Entry 8CQL (X-ray diffraction, 2.38 A resolution); this record covers chains E and F of the 12 polymer chains in the assembly.

# Chain E
Name: Elongin-C
Organism: Homo sapiens
UniProt: Q15369 (ELOC_HUMAN); residue numbers follow UniProt; this construct covers 17-112
Sequence (97 residues; row label = number of the first residue in the row):
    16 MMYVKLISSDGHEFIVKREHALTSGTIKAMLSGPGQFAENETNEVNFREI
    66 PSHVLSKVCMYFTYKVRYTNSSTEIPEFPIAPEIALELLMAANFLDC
Unresolved in the structure: 48-55
Differences from the reference sequence: initiating methionine (16)

# Chain F
Name: von Hippel-Lindau disease tumor suppressor
Organism: Homo sapiens
UniProt: P40337 (VHL_HUMAN); numbering as in UniProt (aligned over 54-213)
Sequence (162 residues; each row starts with the number of its first residue):
    52 GSMEAGRPRPVLRSVNSREPSQVIFCNRSPRVVLPVWLNFDGEPQPYPTL
   102 PPGTGRRIHSYRGHLWLFRDAGTHDGLLVNQTELFVPSLNVDGQPIFANI
   152 TLPVYTLKERCLQVVRSLVKPENYRRLDIVRSLYEDLEDHPNVQKDLERL
   202 TQERIAHQRMGD
Unresolved in the structure: 52-61, 205-213
Differences from the reference sequence: expression tag (52-53)
Modified positions: Cys-77 (S-(dimethylarsenic)cysteine; CAS)
UniProt features mapped onto this chain:
  - region: Thr-157 to Val-166 (Interaction with Elongin BC complex)
  - natural variant: Leu-63 (L63P: In PCC), Arg-64 (R64P: In PCC), Ser-65 (S65A: In PCC; S65L: In VHLD; S65W: In VHLD), Val-66 to Gln-73 (deletion: In VHLD), Ser-68 (S68W: In PCC and VHLD), Glu-70 (E70K: In VHLD), Val-74 (V74G: In VHLD), Ile-75 (deletion: In VHLD), Phe-76 (F76I: In VHLD; F76L: In VHLD; F76S: In VHLD; deletion: In VHLD), Asn-78 (N78H: In VHLD; N78S: In VHLD; N78T: In VHLD), Arg-79 (R79P: In VHLD), Ser-80 (S80I: In VHLD; S80N: In PCC and VHLD; S80R: In VHLD), 64 further natural variant entries in UniProt
  - mutagenesis: Tyr-98 (Y98N: No interaction with HIF1A. No HIF1A degradation)
Residues lining bound ligands: VH3 ((2S,4R)-1-[(2S)-2-[(1-fluoranylcyclopropyl)carbonylamino]-3,3-dimethyl-butanoyl]-N-[(1S)-1-[5-fluoranyl-2-methoxy-4-(4-methyl-1,3-thiazol-5-yl)phenyl]ethyl]-4-oxidanyl-pyrrolidine-2-carboxamide): Asn-67, Arg-69, Phe-76, Pro-86, Trp-88, Phe-91, Tyr-98, Pro-99, Thr-100, Leu-101, Arg-107, Ile-109, His-110, Ser-111, Tyr-112, His-115, Trp-117

# Chain E / chain F interface
Pairs across the interface - 43 pairs, chain E then chain F:
  Tyr-76(E) / Tyr-156(F)  hydrogen bond (side chain-backbone)
  Tyr-76(E) / Thr-157(F)
  Tyr-76(E) / Leu-158(F)  hydrogen bond (side chain-backbone)
  Tyr-83(E) / Val-155(F)
  Thr-84(E) / Val-155(F)
  Ser-87(E) / Gln-132(F)
  Glu-89(E) / Arg-79(F)
  Glu-89(E) / Ser-80(F)
  Ile-90(E) / Leu-153(F)
  Ile-90(E) / Val-155(F)  hydrophobic
  Glu-92(E) / Pro-81(F)
  Glu-92(E) / Arg-82(F)  salt bridge
  Glu-92(E) / Leu-153(F)
  Glu-92(E) / Arg-161(F)  salt bridge
  Phe-93(E) / Leu-158(F)  hydrophobic
  Phe-93(E) / Arg-161(F)  hydrogen bond (backbone-side chain)
  Ile-95(E) / Arg-161(F)
  Ile-95(E) / Cys-162(F)  hydrophobic
  Ile-95(E) / Val-165(F)  hydrophobic
  Pro-97(E) / Leu-169(F)  hydrophobic
  Ala-100(E) / Val-165(F)  hydrophobic
  Ala-100(E) / Val-166(F)  hydrophobic
  Leu-101(E) / Val-166(F)  hydrophobic
  Leu-101(E) / Leu-178(F)  hydrophobic
  Leu-103(E) / Leu-158(F)  hydrophobic
  Leu-103(E) / Cys-162(F)  hydrophobic
  Leu-104(E) / Lys-159(F)
  Leu-104(E) / Cys-162(F)
  Leu-104(E) / Leu-163(F)  hydrophobic
  Leu-104(E) / Leu-184(F)  hydrophobic
  Met-105(E) / Asp-179(F)
  Met-105(E) / Ile-180(F)  hydrophobic
  Met-105(E) / Leu-184(F)  hydrophobic
  Ala-107(E) / Leu-158(F)  hydrophobic
  Ala-107(E) / Lys-159(F)
  Asn-108(E) / Lys-159(F)
  Asn-108(E) / Val-181(F)
  Asn-108(E) / Ser-183(F)
  Asn-108(E) / Leu-184(F)
  Phe-109(E) / Val-181(F)  hydrophobic
  Cys-112(E) / Thr-157(F)
  Cys-112(E) / Leu-158(F)  hydrogen bond (backbone-backbone)
  Cys-112(E) / Lys-159(F)  hydrogen bond (backbone-backbone)
Interface residues without a listed pair, chain E (24 interface residues in all): Val-73, Tyr-79, Lys-80, Pro-91, Asp-111
Interface residues without a listed pair, chain F (26 interface residues in all): Pro-154, Gln-164, Asp-187

# In short
24 residues of chain E and 26 residues of chain F are in contact, with 5 hydrogen bonds and 2 salt bridges.
Polar pairs include Glu-92(E)/Arg-82(F), Glu-92(E)/Arg-161(F) and Tyr-76(E)/Tyr-156(F). Ligands of chain F:
compound VH3. UniProt lists one mutagenesis site on chain F.
Chain E is Elongin-C and chain F is von Hippel-Lindau disease tumor suppressor, both from Homo sapiens; the
structure, pVHL:EloB:EloC in complex with
(2S,4R)-N-((S)-1-(5-Fluoro-2-methoxy-4-(4-methylthiazol-5-yl)phenyl)ethyl)-1-((S)-2-(1-fluorocyclopropane-1-carboxamido)-3,3-dimethylbutanoyl)-4-hydroxypyrrolidine-2-carboxamide
(Compound 33), was determined by X-ray diffraction (same publication as 8CQE and 8CQK).
